Entry 2A99 (X-ray diffraction, 2.20 A resolution); this record covers chain A.

[Chain A]
Name: Sulfite Oxidase
Source organism: Gallus gallus
Notes: EC 1.8.3.1; fragment: Catalytic core domain and C terminal dimerization domain
Reference sequence: P07850 (SUOX_CHICK); residues 95-466 here = UniProt positions 95-466
Chain sequence (372 residues; row label = number of the first residue in the row):
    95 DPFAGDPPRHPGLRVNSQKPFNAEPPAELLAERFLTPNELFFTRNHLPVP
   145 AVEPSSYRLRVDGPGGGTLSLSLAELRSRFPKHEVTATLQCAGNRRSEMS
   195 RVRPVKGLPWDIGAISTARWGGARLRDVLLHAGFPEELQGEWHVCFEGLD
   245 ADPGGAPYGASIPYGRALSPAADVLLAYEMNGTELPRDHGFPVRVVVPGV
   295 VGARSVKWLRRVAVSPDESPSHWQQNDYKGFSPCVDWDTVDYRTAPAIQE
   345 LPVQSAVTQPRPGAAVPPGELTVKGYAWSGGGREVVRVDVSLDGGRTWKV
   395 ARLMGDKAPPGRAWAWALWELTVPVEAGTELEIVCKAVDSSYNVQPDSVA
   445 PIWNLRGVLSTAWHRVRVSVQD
Bound ions: Mo ion: Cys185 (together with MTE)
Small-molecule neighbours: MTE (phosphonic acidmono-(2-amino-5,6-dimercapto-4-oxo-3,7,8a,9,10,10a-hexahydro-4H-8-oxa-1,3,9,10-tetraaza-anthracen-7-ylmethyl)ester): Phe135, Phe136, Thr137, Arg138, Asn139, His140, Leu141, Leu183, Cys185, Gly242, Asp244, Tyr252, Asp282, His283, Arg288, Gly296, Ala297, Ser299, Val300, Lys301, Trp302, Tyr322
Swiss-Prot annotation at these positions:
  - binding site (Mo-molybdopterin): Phe136 to His140, Cys185, Asp244, His283, Arg288, Ser299 to Lys301

[Overview]
Chain A binds compound MTE. Curated annotation (UniProt) lists 12 Mo-molybdopterin-binding residues.
Chain A is Sulfite Oxidase (Gallus gallus); the structure, Crystal structure of recombinant chicken sulfite
oxidase at resting state, was determined by X-ray diffraction together with 2A9A, 2A9B, 2A9C and 2A9D from the
same study.
